Entry 8UKQ (X-ray diffraction, 3.50 A resolution); this record covers chains B and C of the 13 polymer chains in the assembly.

== Chain B ==
Molecule: DNA-directed RNA polymerase II subunit RPB2
Organism: Saccharomyces cerevisiae S288C
Notes: EC 2.7.7.6
UniProt: P08518 (RPB2_YEAST); residues 1-1224 here = UniProt positions 1-1224
Chain sequence (1224 residues; each row starts with the number of its first residue):
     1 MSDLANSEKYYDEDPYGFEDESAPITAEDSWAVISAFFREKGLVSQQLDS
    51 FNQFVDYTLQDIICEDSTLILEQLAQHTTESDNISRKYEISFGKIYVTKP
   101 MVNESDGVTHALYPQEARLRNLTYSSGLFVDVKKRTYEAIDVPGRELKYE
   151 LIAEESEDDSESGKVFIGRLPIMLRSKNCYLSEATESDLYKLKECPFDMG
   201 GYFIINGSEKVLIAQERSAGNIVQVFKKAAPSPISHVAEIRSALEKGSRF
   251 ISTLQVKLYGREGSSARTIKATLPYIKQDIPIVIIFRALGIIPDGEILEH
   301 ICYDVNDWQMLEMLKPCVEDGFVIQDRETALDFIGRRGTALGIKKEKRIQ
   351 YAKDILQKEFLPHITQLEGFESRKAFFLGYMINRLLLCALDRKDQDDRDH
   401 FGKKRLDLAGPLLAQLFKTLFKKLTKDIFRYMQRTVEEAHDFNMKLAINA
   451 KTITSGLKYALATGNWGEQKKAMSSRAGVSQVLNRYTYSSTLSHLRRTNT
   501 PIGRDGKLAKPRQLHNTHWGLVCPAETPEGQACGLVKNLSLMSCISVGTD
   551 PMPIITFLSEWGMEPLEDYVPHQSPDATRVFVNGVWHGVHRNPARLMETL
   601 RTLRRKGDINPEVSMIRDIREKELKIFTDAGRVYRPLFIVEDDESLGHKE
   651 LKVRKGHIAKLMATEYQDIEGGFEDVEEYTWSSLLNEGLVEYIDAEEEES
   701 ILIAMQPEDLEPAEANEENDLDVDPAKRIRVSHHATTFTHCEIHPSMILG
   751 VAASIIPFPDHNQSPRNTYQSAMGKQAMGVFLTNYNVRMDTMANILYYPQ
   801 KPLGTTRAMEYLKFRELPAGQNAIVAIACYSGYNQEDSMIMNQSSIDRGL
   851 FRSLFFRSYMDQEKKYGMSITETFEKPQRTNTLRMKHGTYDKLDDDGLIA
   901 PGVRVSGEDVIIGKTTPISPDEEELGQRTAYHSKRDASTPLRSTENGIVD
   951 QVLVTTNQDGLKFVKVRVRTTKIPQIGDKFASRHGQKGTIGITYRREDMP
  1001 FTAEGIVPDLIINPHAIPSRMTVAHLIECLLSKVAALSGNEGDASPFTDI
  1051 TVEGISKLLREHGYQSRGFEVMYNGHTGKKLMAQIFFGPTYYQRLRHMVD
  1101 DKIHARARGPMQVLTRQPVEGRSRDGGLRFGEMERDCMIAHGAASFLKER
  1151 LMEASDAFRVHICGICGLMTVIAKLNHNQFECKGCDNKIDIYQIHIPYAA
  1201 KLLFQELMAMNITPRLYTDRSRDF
Unresolved in the structure: 1-19, 76-85, 139-161, 338-344, 439-445, 503-508, 669-675, 715-720, 920-929, 1222-1224

== Chain C ==
Molecule: DNA-directed RNA polymerase II subunit RPB3
Organism: Saccharomyces cerevisiae S288C
UniProt: P16370 (RPB3_YEAST); residues 1-318 here = UniProt positions 1-318
Chain sequence (318 residues; row label = number of the first residue in the row):
     1 MSEEGPQVKIREASKDNVDFILSNVDLAMANSLRRVMIAEIPTLAIDSVE
    51 VETNTTVLADEFIAHRLGLIPLQSMDIEQLEYSRDCFCEDHCDKCSVVLT
   101 LQAFGESESTTNVYSKDLVIVSNLMGRNIGHPIIQDKEGNGVLICKLRKG
   151 QELKLTCVAKKGIAKEHAKWGPAAAIEFEYDPWNKLKHTDYWYEQDSAKE
   201 WPQSKNCEYEDPPNEGDPFDYKAQADTFYMNVESVGSIPVDQVVVRGIDT
   251 LQKKVASILLALTQMDQDKVNFASGDNNTASNMLGSNEDVMMTGAEQDPY
   301 SNASQMGNTGSGGYDNAW
Unresolved in the structure: 1, 269-318
UniProt features mapped onto this chain:
  - binding site (Zn(2+)): Cys86, Cys88, Cys92, Cys95
  - modified residue: Ser2 (N-acetylserine)

== Chain B / chain C interface ==
Pairs across the interface - 74 pairs, chain B then chain C:
  Asn786(B) - Val57(C)
  Tyr797(B) - Glu61(C)
  Tyr797(B) - Phe62(C)  hydrogen bond (side chain-backbone)
  Tyr798(B) - Phe62(C)
  Tyr798(B) - His65(C)
  Tyr798(B) - Arg66(C)  hydrogen bond
  Ser844(B) - Ala168(C)
  Asp847(B) - His65(C)  hydrogen bond (backbone-side chain)
  Asp847(B) - His167(C)  hydrogen bond (backbone-side chain)
  Asp847(B) - Ala168(C)
  Arg848(B) - His65(C)  hydrogen bond (backbone-side chain)
  Arg848(B) - Leu69(C)
  Gly849(B) - His65(C)  hydrogen bond (backbone-side chain)
  Arg852(B) - His65(C)
  Leu854(B) - Ala59(C)  hydrophobic
  Leu854(B) - Glu61(C)
  Arg969(B) - Asp60(C)  salt bridge
  Arg969(B) - Glu61(C)  salt bridge
  Thr971(B) - Glu61(C)  hydrogen bond
  Arg995(B) - Lys165(C)
  Arg996(B) - Ile38(C)
  Arg996(B) - Ala173(C)  hydrogen bond (side chain-backbone)
  Arg996(B) - Ala174(C)  hydrogen bond (side chain-backbone)
  Glu997(B) - Arg34(C)  hydrogen bond (backbone-side chain)
  Glu997(B) - Arg35(C)
  Glu997(B) - Ile38(C)
  Glu997(B) - Ala39(C)
  Asp998(B) - Arg35(C)  salt bridge
  Met999(B) - Arg34(C)
  Phe1001(B) - Arg34(C)
  Phe1001(B) - Phe178(C)  hydrophobic
  Ala1003(B) - Glu177(C)
  Ala1003(B) - Phe178(C)
  Gly1005(B) - Ile176(C)
  Arg1060(B) - Lys199(C)  hydrogen bond (side chain-backbone)
  Arg1060(B) - Glu200(C)  hydrogen bond (side chain-backbone)
  Gly1063(B) - Pro202(C)
  Gln1065(B) - Trp192(C)
  Gln1065(B) - Glu200(C)  hydrogen bond
  Gln1065(B) - Trp201(C)
  Arg1067(B) - Trp192(C)
  Arg1067(B) - Glu194(C)  salt bridge
  Arg1067(B) - Glu200(C)
  Phe1069(B) - Trp192(C)  hydrophobic
  Phe1069(B) - Trp201(C)
  Tyr1073(B) - Phe178(C)  hydrogen bond (side chain-backbone)
  Tyr1073(B) - Glu179(C)  hydrogen bond
  Tyr1073(B) - Tyr180(C)  hydrophobic
  Gly1075(B) - Asn31(C)
  Gly1075(B) - Arg34(C)  hydrogen bond (backbone-side chain)
  Gly1075(B) - Arg35(C)  hydrogen bond (backbone-side chain)
  His1076(B) - Asn31(C)  hydrogen bond (backbone-side chain)
  His1076(B) - Arg35(C)  hydrogen bond
  Thr1077(B) - Leu27(C)
  Thr1077(B) - Asn31(C)
  Gly1078(B) - Leu27(C)
  Gly1078(B) - Asn31(C)  hydrogen bond (backbone-side chain)
  Gly1078(B) - Tyr180(C)
  Lys1079(B) - Leu27(C)
  Lys1079(B) - Tyr180(C)
  Lys1079(B) - His188(C)
  Lys1080(B) - Tyr180(C)  hydrogen bond (backbone-side chain)
  Lys1080(B) - Asp181(C)  salt bridge
  Lys1080(B) - His188(C)
  Lys1080(B) - Thr189(C)
  Leu1081(B) - Thr189(C)  hydrogen bond (backbone-side chain)
  Met1082(B) - Lys187(C)
  Met1082(B) - His188(C)
  Met1082(B) - Thr189(C)  hydrogen bond (backbone-side chain)
  Met1082(B) - Asp190(C)  hydrogen bond (backbone-backbone)
  Gln1084(B) - Thr189(C)  hydrogen bond
  Gln1084(B) - Asp190(C)
  Gln1084(B) - Tyr191(C)
  Gln1084(B) - Trp201(C)
Interface residues without a listed pair, chain B (40 interface residues in all): Ile948, Thr970, Glu1004, Glu1053, Asn1074, Ala1083
Interface residues without a listed pair, chain C (40 interface residues in all): Ala28, Ala175, Pro182, Asn184

== In short ==
Chain B and chain C each contribute 40 residues to their interface; the contacts include 25 hydrogen bonds and
5 salt bridges. Polar contacts include Arg969(B)-Asp60(C), Arg969(B)-Glu61(C) and Asp998(B)-Arg35(C). UniProt
lists 4 Zn2+-binding residues on chain C.
Here chain B is DNA-directed RNA polymerase II subunit RPB2 and chain C is DNA-directed RNA polymerase II
subunit RPB3, both from Saccharomyces cerevisiae S288C. Entry 8UKQ (RNA polymerase II elongation complex with
Fapy-dG lesion in apo state) was determined by X-ray diffraction (same publication as 8UKR, 8UKS, 8UKT and
8UKU).
